PDB entry 4GDJ | X-ray diffraction, 2.00 A resolution | chain A

[Chain A]
Molecule: Neuraminidase
From: Influenza A virus
UniProt: H6QM95 (H6QM95_9INFA); the construct lacks a stretch of the UniProt sequence and is renumbered around it, so the offset changes along the chain: 82-152 = UniProt 75-145; 156-170 = UniProt 146-160; 171-307 = UniProt 162-298; 309-330 = UniProt 299-320; 7 more segments
Sequence (373 residues; each row starts with the number of its first residue; note: 17 numbers in that range are skipped by the numbering (no residue carries them; nothing is unmodelled there); a row labelled like 413A-413E holds insertion residues (413A, then the next letters in order)):
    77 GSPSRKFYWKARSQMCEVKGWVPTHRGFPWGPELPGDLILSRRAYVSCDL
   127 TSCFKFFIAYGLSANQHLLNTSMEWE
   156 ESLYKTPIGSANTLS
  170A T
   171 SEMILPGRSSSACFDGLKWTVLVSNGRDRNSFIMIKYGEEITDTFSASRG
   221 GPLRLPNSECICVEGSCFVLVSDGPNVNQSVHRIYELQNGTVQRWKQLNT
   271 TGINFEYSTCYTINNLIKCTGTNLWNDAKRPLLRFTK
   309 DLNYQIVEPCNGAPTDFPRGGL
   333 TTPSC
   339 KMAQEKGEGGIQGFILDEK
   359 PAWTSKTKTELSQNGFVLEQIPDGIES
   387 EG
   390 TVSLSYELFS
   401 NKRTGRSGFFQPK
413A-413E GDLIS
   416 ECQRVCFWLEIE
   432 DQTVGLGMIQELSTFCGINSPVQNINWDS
Unresolved in the structure: 77-90, 103-112, 141-151, 413B-413E, 432-439, 452-460
Sequence notes: expression tag (77-81)
Disulfides: Cys92-Cys417, Cys124-Cys129, Cys183-Cys230, Cys232-Cys237, Cys280-Cys289, Cys318-Cys337, Cys421-Cys447
Glycans and other covalent adducts: N-acetylglucosamine (NAG) linked to Asn248, Asn259; glycan linked to Asn269
Ion coordination: Ca2+: Asn293, Asp297, Asp324, Gly345, Gly347
What the authors report for this chain:
  - conformationally variable residues (order/disorder transition): Gly103 to Leu110, Asn141 to Trp151

[In short]
Covalently linked N-acetylglucosamine: at Asn248 and Asn259. Asn293, Asp297, Asp324, Gly345 and Gly347 form
the Ca2+ site. The paper reports conformational variability at Gly103 and Asn141.
Chain A is Neuraminidase (Influenza A virus); the structure, A subtype N10 neuraminidase-like protein of
A/little yellow-shouldered bat/Guatemala/060/2010, was determined by X-ray diffraction together with 4GDI and
4GEZ from the same study.
